8UBC - chains B and I of the 8 polymer chains in the assembly; structure by electron microscopy, 3.29 A resolution.

Chain B:
Protein: Avd
Organism: Bordetella phage BPP-1
Notes: EC 4.2.1.147
UniProtKB: chimeric construct of Q775D7, Q9FA38: residues 1-124 from Q775D7 (Q775D7_BPBPP) positions 1-124 (same numbers); residues 125-290 from Q9FA38 positions 5-170 (UniProt number = residue number - 120)
Sequence (290 residues; each row starts with the number of its first residue):
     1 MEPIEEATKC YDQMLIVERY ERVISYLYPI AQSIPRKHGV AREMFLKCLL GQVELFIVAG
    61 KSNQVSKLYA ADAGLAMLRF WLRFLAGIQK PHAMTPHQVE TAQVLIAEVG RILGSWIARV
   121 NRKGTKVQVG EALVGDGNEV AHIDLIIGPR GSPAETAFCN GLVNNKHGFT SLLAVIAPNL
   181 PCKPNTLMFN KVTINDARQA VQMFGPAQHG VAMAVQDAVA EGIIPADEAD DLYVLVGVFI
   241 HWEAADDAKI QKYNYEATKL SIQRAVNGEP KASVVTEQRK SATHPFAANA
Unresolved in the structure: 123-290

Chain I:
Molecule: Diversity-generating retroelement (DGR) RNA Sp
Sequence (140 nucleotides; row label = number of the first residue in the row):
     1 CAUGGCUCUG CCAACGCUAC GGCUUGGCGG GCUGGCCUUU CCUCAAUAGG UGGUCAGCCG
    61 GUUCUGUCCU GCUUCGGCGA ACACGUUACA CGGUUCGGCA AAACGUCGAU UACUGAAAAU
   121 GGAAAGGCGG GGCCGACUUC
Unresolved in the structure: 1-2, 34-46, 54-91, 140

Interface between chain B and chain I:
Residue-residue contacts (13):
  Arg19(B) - G50(I)  hydrogen bond to the phosphate
  Arg19(B) - U51(I)  salt bridge to the phosphate
  Arg22(B) - G50(I)  hydrogen bond to the sugar
  Gln32(B) - U3(I)  hydrogen bond to the base
  Arg36(B) - U3(I)  hydrogen bond to the sugar
  Arg36(B) - G4(I)  salt bridge to the phosphate
  Arg36(B) - G5(I)  hydrogen bond to the base
  Lys37(B) - G4(I)  base contact
  His38(B) - G4(I)  base contact
  Gly39(B) - G4(I)  hydrogen bond to the base
  Val40(B) - G4(I)  hydrogen bond to the base
  Arg42(B) - U3(I)  hydrogen bond to the sugar
  Leu46(B) - U3(I)  base contact
Also at the interface, not in a pair above, chain B (13 interface residues in all): Tyr28, Ala31, Pro35
Also at the interface, not in a pair above, chain I (6 interface residues in all): G49

Summary:
13 residues of chain B and 6 residues of chain I are in contact; the contacts include 8 hydrogen bonds and 2
salt bridges. Polar contacts include Gln32(B)-U3(I), Arg36(B)-G5(I) and Gly39(B)-G4(I).
Chain B is Avd (Bordetella phage BPP-1) and chain I is Diversity-generating retroelement (DGR) RNA Sp; the
structure, Diversity-generating retroelement (DGR) ribonucleoprotein reverse transcriptase - Resting State 1b,
was determined by electron microscopy (same publication as 8UB7, 8UB8, 8UB9, 8UBA, 8UBB, 8UBD, 8UBE and 8UBF).
